Entry 4C2M (X-ray diffraction, 2.80 A resolution); this record covers chains M and N of the 15 polymer chains in the assembly.

[Chain M]
Molecule: DNA-directed RNA polymerase I subunit RPA49
From: Saccharomyces cerevisiae
Reference sequence: Q01080 (RPA49_YEAST); residue numbers follow UniProt; this construct covers 1-415
Amino-acid sequence (415 residues; each row starts with the number of its first residue):
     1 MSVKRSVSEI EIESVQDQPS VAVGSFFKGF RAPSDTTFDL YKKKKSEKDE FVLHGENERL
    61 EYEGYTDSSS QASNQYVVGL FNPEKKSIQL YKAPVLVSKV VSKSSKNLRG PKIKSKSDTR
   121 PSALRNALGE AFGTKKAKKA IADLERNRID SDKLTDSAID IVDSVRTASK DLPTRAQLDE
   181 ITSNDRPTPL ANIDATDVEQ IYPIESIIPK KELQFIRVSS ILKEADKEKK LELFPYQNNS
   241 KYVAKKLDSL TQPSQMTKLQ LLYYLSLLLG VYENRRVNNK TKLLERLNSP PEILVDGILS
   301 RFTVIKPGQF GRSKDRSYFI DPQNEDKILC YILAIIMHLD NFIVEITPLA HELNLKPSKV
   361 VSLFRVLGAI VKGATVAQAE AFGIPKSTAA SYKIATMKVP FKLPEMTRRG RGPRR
Disordered / not traced: 1-7, 116-415
Curated features (UniProtKB/Swiss-Prot):
  - modified residue (Phosphoserine): Ser34, Ser151
  - mutagenesis: Glu325 to Asp326 (No effect on DNA binding), Lys356 (K356A: Loss of DNA binding; when associated with A-358), Ser358 (S358A: Loss of DNA binding; when associated with A-356), Lys359 (K359A: Loss of DNA binding), Arg365 (R365A: Loss of DNA binding), Lys393 (K393A: Loss of DNA binding)

[Chain N]
Molecule: DNA-directed RNA polymerase I subunit RPA34
From: Saccharomyces cerevisiae
Reference sequence: P47006 (RPA34_YEAST); residue numbers follow UniProt; this construct covers 1-233
Amino-acid sequence (233 residues; each row starts with the number of its first residue):
     1 MSKLSKDYVS DSDSDDEVIS NEFSIPDGFK KCKHLKNFPL NGDNKKKAKQ QQVWLIKFPS
    61 NVDISKLKSL PVDFESSTTM TIDKHDYKIM DDTDIESSLT QDNLSNMTLL VPSESKESLK
   121 IASTAKDNAP LQFDKVFSVS ETAKIPAIDY SKVRVPRKDV PKVEGLKLEH FATGYDAEDF
   181 HVAEEVKENK KEPKKRSHHD DEEESSEKKK KKKEKREKRE KKDKKDKKKK HRD
Disordered / not traced: 1-23, 42-48, 73-77, 181-233
Curated features (UniProtKB/Swiss-Prot):
  - modified residue (Phosphoserine): Ser10, Ser12, Ser14, Ser60

[Interface between chain M and chain N]
Residue-residue contacts (110; chain M residue first):
  Ser8(M) with Leu70(N); Pro71(N); Val72(N)
  Glu9(M) with Leu70(N)
  Ile10(M) with Lys68(N); Ser69(N); Leu70(N), hydrogen bond (backbone-backbone)
  Glu11(M) with Lys68(N)
  Ile12(M) with Leu67(N), hydrophobic; Lys68(N), hydrogen bond (backbone-backbone)
  Val15(M) with Ile64(N); Ser65(N)
  Gln16(M) with Lys36(N)
  Asp17(M) with Ser65(N)
  Gln18(M) with Lys36(N)
  Pro19(M) with Leu35(N); Lys36(N), hydrogen bond (backbone-backbone)
  Ser20(M) with Leu35(N); Lys36(N); Pro112(N); Leu119(N)
  Val21(M) with Phe38(N), hydrophobic; Leu110(N); Val111(N), hydrophobic; Pro112(N)
  Ala22(M) with Leu109(N); Leu110(N), hydrogen bond (backbone-backbone); Leu119(N), hydrophobic
  Val23(M) with Met107(N), hydrophobic; Thr108(N)
  Gly24(M) with Met107(N); Thr108(N), hydrogen bond (backbone-backbone)
  Ser25(M) with Asn106(N)
  Phe26(M) with Asn106(N); Thr108(N)
  Phe27(M) with Ser105(N)
  Lys28(M) with Leu104(N), hydrogen bond (side chain-backbone); Ser105(N); Asn106(N), hydrogen bond
  Gly29(M) with Asn103(N)
  Phe30(M) with Thr108(N); Ile121(N), hydrophobic; Pro130(N)
  Arg31(M) with Asp127(N), salt bridge; Ala129(N); Pro130(N)
  Ala32(M) with Ile121(N), hydrophobic
  Ser34(M) with Asn128(N)
  Thr37(M) with Ser118(N), hydrogen bond; Leu119(N)
  Phe38(M) with Ser118(N); Leu119(N), hydrogen bond (backbone-backbone); Ile121(N), hydrophobic
  Asp39(M) with Lys31(N), salt bridge; Glu117(N); Ser118(N)
  Leu40(M) with Lys31(N); Cys32(N), hydrogen bond (backbone-backbone); Leu119(N), hydrophobic
  Tyr41(M) with Ile25(N), hydrophobic; Phe29(N); Lys30(N); Lys31(N)
  Lys42(M) with Gly28(N); Phe29(N); Lys30(N), hydrogen bond (backbone-backbone); Cys32(N)
  Lys43(M) with Asp27(N); Gly28(N); Phe29(N)
  Glu50(M) with Phe29(N)
  Leu53(M) with Leu110(N), hydrophobic
  Ala72(M) with Ser60(N), hydrogen bond (backbone-side chain)
  Ser73(M) with Pro59(N); Ser60(N), hydrogen bond (backbone-backbone)
  Asn74(M) with Lys57(N); Phe58(N)
  Gln75(M) with Ile56(N); Lys57(N); Phe58(N), hydrogen bond (backbone-backbone); Pro59(N); Ser60(N); Val62(N); Ile64(N)
  Tyr76(M) with Ile56(N); Lys57(N)
  Val77(M) with Leu55(N); Ile56(N), hydrogen bond (backbone-backbone); Ile64(N), hydrophobic
  Val78(M) with Val53(N), hydrophobic; Trp54(N)
  Gly79(M) with Gln52(N); Val53(N); Trp54(N), hydrogen bond (backbone-backbone)
  Leu80(M) with Phe38(N), hydrophobic; Pro39(N); Leu40(N), hydrophobic; Gln51(N); Gln52(N); Val53(N), hydrophobic
  Phe81(M) with Gln51(N); Gln52(N), hydrogen bond (backbone-backbone); Trp54(N), hydrophobic
  Pro83(M) with Lys49(N); Gln50(N)
  Ile88(M) with Trp54(N), hydrophobic
  Gln89(M) with Pro39(N)
  Tyr91(M) with Asn37(N); Phe38(N), hydrophobic; Pro39(N)
Interface residues without a listed pair, chain M (56 interface residues in all): Thr36, Phe51, Val52, His54, Gln71, Glu84, Leu90, Lys92, Val95
Interface residues without a listed pair, chain N (56 interface residues in all): Ser24, His34, Lys120, Phe133

[Overview]
The chain M/chain N interface involves 56 residues from each chain; the contacts include 17 hydrogen bonds and
2 salt bridges. Among the polar pairs are Arg31(M)-Asp127(N), Asp39(M)-Lys31(N) and Lys28(M)-Leu104(N). From
UniProt: 7 mutagenesis sites on chain M.
Here chain M is DNA-directed RNA polymerase I subunit RPA49 and chain N is DNA-directed RNA polymerase I
subunit RPA34, both from Saccharomyces cerevisiae. Entry 4C2M (Structure of RNA polymerase I at 2.8 A
resolution) was determined by X-ray diffraction.
